4IHS - chains B and E of the 4 polymer chains in the assembly; structure by X-ray diffraction, 3.10 A resolution.

# Chain B
Name: HTH-type transcriptional regulator BenM
Organism: Acinetobacter sp
UniProt: O68014 (BENM_ACIAD); residues 1-87 here = UniProt positions 1-87
Amino-acid sequence (94 residues; numbered 1 to 94; the number before each row is that of its first residue):
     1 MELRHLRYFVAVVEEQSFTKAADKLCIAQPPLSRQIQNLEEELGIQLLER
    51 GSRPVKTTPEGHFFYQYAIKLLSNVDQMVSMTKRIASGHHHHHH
Disordered / not traced: 94
Construct notes: expression tag (88-94)
Swiss-Prot annotation at these positions:
  - DNA-binding region: Phe18 to Gln37 (H-T-H motif)

# Chain E
Molecule: catB site 1 DNA
Sequence (25 nucleotides; numbered 1 to 25; the number before each row is that of its first residue):
     1 TTTATATACCTTTTTAGTATGCAAA

# Chain B / chain E interface
Pairs across the interface - 16 pairs, chain B then chain E:
  Ser17(B) with DT5(E), phosphate contact
  Phe18(B) with DT5(E), hydrogen bond to the phosphate; DA6(E), phosphate contact
  Thr19(B) with DA4(E), sugar contact; DT5(E), hydrogen bond to the phosphate
  Gln29(B) with DT5(E), sugar contact; DA6(E), hydrogen bond to the base
  Pro30(B) with DT7(E), base contact
  Ser33(B) with DT5(E), sugar contact; DA6(E), hydrogen bond to the phosphate
  Arg34(B) with DC9(E), base contact
  Gln37(B) with DA6(E), sugar contact; DT7(E), hydrogen bond to the phosphate
  Arg50(B) with DA6(E), salt bridge to the phosphate
  Arg53(B) with DT3(E), hydrogen bond to the base; DA4(E), hydrogen bond to the base
Other interface residues (no listed pair), chain E (7 interface residues in all): DA8

# Overview
10 residues of chain B face 7 of chain E across their interface; the contacts include 7 hydrogen bonds and 1
salt bridge. Polar contacts include Gln29(B)-DA6(E), Arg53(B)-DT3(E) and Arg53(B)-DA4(E).
Chain B is HTH-type transcriptional regulator BenM (Acinetobacter sp) and chain E is catB site 1 DNA; the
structure, Crystal Structure of BenM_DBD/catB site 1 DNA Complex, was determined by X-ray diffraction (same
publication as 4IHT).
